PDB entry 2O7U | X-ray diffraction, 2.80 A resolution | chain B

== Chain B ==
Molecule: Serotransferrin
From: Homo sapiens
Notes: fragment: N-lobe
Reference sequence: P02787 (TRFE_HUMAN); residues 1-337 here correspond to UniProt positions 20-356 (UniProt number = residue number + 19)
Chain sequence (337 residues; numbered 1 to 337; the number before each row is that of its first residue):
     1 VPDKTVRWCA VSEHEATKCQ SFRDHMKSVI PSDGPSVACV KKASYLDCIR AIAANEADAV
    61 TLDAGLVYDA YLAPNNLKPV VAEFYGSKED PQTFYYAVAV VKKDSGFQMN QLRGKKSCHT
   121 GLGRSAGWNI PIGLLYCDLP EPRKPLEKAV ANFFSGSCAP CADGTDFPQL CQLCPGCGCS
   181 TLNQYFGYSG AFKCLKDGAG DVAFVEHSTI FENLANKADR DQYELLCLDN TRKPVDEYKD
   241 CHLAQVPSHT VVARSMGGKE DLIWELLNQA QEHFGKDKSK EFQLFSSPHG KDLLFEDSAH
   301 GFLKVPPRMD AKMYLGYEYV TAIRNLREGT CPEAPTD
Unresolved in the structure: 1-2, 332-337
Construct notes: engineered mutation E206 (Lys225 in P02787), E296 (Lys315 in P02787)
Cystine bridges: C9-C48, C19-C39, C118-C194, C137-C331, C158-C174, C161-C179, C171-C177, C227-C241
Ion coordination: Fe ion: D63, Y95, Y188, H249 (together with carbonate ion)
Ligand contacts: carbonate ion (CO3): D63, Y95, T120, R124, S125, A126, G127, Y188, H249

== Overview ==
Ligands of chain B: carbonate ion. The Fe ion site is built by D63, Y95, Y188 and H249.
Chain B is Serotransferrin (Homo sapiens); the structure, Crystal structure of K206E/K296E mutant of the
N-terminal half molecule of human transferrin, was determined by X-ray diffraction together with 2O84 from the
same study.
